Entry 6WAR (X-ray diffraction, 3.40 A resolution); this record covers chains A and B.

== Chain A ==
Name: Spike protein
Organism: Middle East respiratory syndrome-related coronavirus
Reference sequence: A0A0U2MS80 (A0A0U2MS80_9BETC); numbering as in UniProt (aligned over 367-589)
Sequence (231 residues; row label = number of the first residue in the row):
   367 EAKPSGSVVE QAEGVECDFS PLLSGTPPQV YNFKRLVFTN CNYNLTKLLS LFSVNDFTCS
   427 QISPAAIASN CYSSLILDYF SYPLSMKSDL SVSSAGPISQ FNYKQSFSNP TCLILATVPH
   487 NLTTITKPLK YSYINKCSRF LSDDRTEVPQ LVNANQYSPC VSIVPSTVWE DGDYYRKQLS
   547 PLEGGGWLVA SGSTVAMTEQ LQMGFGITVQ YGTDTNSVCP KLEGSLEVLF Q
Disordered / not traced: 367-377, 589-597
Construct notes: conflict Phe-506 (Leu in A0A0U2MS80); expression tag (590-597)
Cystine bridges: Cys-383/Cys-407, Cys-425/Cys-478, Cys-437/Cys-585, Cys-503/Cys-526
Reported in the primary citation:
  - mutagenesis - F506L (200-fold): decreased binding to nanobody MERS VHH-55 (chain B)

== Chain B ==
Name: nanobody MERS VHH-55
Organism: Lama glama
Notes: antibody fragment or engineered binder
Sequence (128 residues; each row starts with the number of its first residue; a row labelled like 82A-82C holds insertion residues (82A, then the next letters in order)):
     1 QVQLQESGGG SVQAGGSLRL SCVASGSIFS INAMDWYRQA PGKQRELVAG ITSGGSTNYG
    61 DFVKGRFTIS RDNAKNTVYL QM
82A-82C DSL
    83 KPEDTAVYYC AAEVGGWG
100A-100D PPRP
   101 DYWGHGTQVT VSSGSLEVLF Q
Disordered / not traced: 1, 116-121
Cystine bridges: Cys-22/Cys-92

== Chain A / chain B interface ==
Residue-residue contacts (32):
  Lys-502(A) / Trp-99(B)
  Ser-504(A) / Trp-99(B)
  Phe-506(A) / Trp-99(B)
  Phe-506(A) / Gly-100(B)
  Phe-506(A) / Pro-100A(B)
  Arg-511(A) / Pro-100A(B)
  Glu-513(A) / Trp-99(B)  hydrogen bond
  Asp-539(A) / Ser-53(B)
  Asp-539(A) / Gly-54(B)
  Tyr-540(A) / Asn-32(B)
  Tyr-540(A) / Thr-52(B)  hydrogen bond (backbone-side chain)
  Tyr-540(A) / Ser-53(B)
  Tyr-540(A) / Gly-54(B)  hydrogen bond (backbone-backbone)
  Tyr-540(A) / Gly-98(B)
  Tyr-540(A) / Trp-99(B)  hydrophobic
  Tyr-540(A) / Gly-100(B)  hydrogen bond (side chain-backbone)
  Tyr-541(A) / Gly-54(B)
  Tyr-541(A) / Ser-56(B)
  Arg-542(A) / Ala-33(B)
  Arg-542(A) / Asp-35(B)  salt bridge
  Arg-542(A) / Thr-52(B)
  Arg-542(A) / Ser-56(B)  hydrogen bond (backbone-side chain)
  Arg-542(A) / Asn-58(B)  hydrogen bond
  Arg-542(A) / Glu-95(B)  salt bridge
  Gln-544(A) / Tyr-59(B)
  Gln-544(A) / Asp-61(B)  hydrogen bond
  Trp-553(A) / Leu-47(B)  hydrophobic
  Trp-553(A) / Pro-100A(B)
  Trp-553(A) / Pro-100B(B)
  Val-555(A) / Trp-99(B)  hydrophobic
  Val-555(A) / Gly-100(B)
  Ala-556(A) / Trp-99(B)
Also at the interface, not in a pair above, chain A (15 interface residues in all): Gly-538, Ser-557
Also at the interface, not in a pair above, chain B (19 interface residues in all): Gly-50, Ile-51
From the paper, about this interface:
  - pairs named by the authors: Phe-506(A)/Trp-99(B) (hydrophobic contact), Glu-513(A)/Trp-99(B)
  - epitope / paratope residues, chain A: Phe-506(A), Glu-513(A), Arg-542(A)
  - epitope / paratope residues, chain B: Trp-99(B)

== In short ==
Chain A and chain B form an interface of 15 and 19 residues respectively; the contacts include 7 hydrogen
bonds and 2 salt bridges. Polar contacts include Arg-542(A)/Asp-35(B), Arg-542(A)/Glu-95(B) and
Glu-513(A)/Trp-99(B). The paper describes a hydrophobic contact between Phe-506(A) and Trp-99(B); a contact
between Glu-513(A) and Trp-99(B). From the paper: F506L of chain A reduces binding to nanobody MERS VHH-55
(chain B); epitope/paratope residues Phe-506(A), Glu-513(A) and Trp-99(B) among others.
Here chain A is Spike protein (Middle East respiratory syndrome-related coronavirus) and chain B is nanobody
MERS VHH-55 (Lama glama). Entry 6WAR (Crystal structure of the MERS-CoV RBD bound by the neutralizing
single-domain antibody MERS VHH-55) was determined by X-ray diffraction (same publication as 6WAQ).
